PDB entry 1MRO | X-ray diffraction, 1.16 A resolution | chains B and E of the 6 polymer chains in the assembly

== Chain B (and E) ==
Name: Methyl-coenzyme M reductase
From: Methanothermobacter marburgensis str. Marburg
Notes: EC 1.8.-.-; chain E of this document is another copy of the same molecule, construct and numbering; everything in this record applies to it too
UniProtKB: P11560 (MCRB_METTM); residues 2-443 here correspond to UniProt positions 1-442 (UniProt number = residue number - 1)
Chain sequence (442 residues; row label = number of the first residue in the row):
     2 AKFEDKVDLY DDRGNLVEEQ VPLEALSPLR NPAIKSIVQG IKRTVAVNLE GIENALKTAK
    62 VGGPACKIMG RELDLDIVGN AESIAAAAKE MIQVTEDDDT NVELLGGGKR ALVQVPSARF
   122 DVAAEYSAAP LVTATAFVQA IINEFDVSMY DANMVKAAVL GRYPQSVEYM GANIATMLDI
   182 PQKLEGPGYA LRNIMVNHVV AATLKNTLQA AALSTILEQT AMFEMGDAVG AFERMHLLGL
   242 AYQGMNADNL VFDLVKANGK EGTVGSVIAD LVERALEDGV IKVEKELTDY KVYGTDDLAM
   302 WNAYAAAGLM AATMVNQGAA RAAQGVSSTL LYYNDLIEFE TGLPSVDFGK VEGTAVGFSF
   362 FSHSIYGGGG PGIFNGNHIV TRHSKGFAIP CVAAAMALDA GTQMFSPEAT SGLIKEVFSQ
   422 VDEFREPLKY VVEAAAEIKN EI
Ligand contacts:
  - 1-thioethanesulfonic acid (COM): F361, S365, Y367
  - factor 430 (F43): S365, I366, Y367
  - Coenzyme B (TP7): F361, F362, Y367, G368, G369, H379, I380, V381

== How chain B and chain E interact ==
Residue-residue contacts - 85 pairs, chain B then chain E:
  K3(B) - E91(E)  hydrogen bond (side chain-backbone)
  K3(B) - Q94(E)  hydrogen bond (side chain-backbone)
  P29(B) - V123(E)
  L30(B) - R120(E)
  L30(B) - V123(E)  hydrophobic
  R31(B) - V95(E)
  R31(B) - T96(E)
  K36(B) - D122(E)
  V39(B) - V123(E)  hydrophobic
  Q40(B) - D122(E)  hydrogen bond (side chain-backbone)
  K43(B) - A124(E)  hydrogen bond (side chain-backbone)
  K43(B) - A125(E)  hydrogen bond (side chain-backbone)
  M92(B) - V230(E)
  M92(B) - G231(E)
  V95(B) - R31(E)
  T96(B) - R31(E)
  R120(B) - L30(E)
  R120(B) - V230(E)
  D122(B) - K36(E)  salt bridge
  D122(B) - Q40(E)  hydrogen bond (backbone-side chain)
  V123(B) - P29(E)
  V123(B) - V39(E)
  V123(B) - T221(E)
  A124(B) - K43(E)  hydrogen bond (backbone-side chain)
  A124(B) - E225(E)
  A125(B) - K43(E)  hydrogen bond (backbone-side chain)
  A125(B) - E126(E)
  A125(B) - Y127(E)
  A125(B) - A191(E)  hydrophobic
  A125(B) - E225(E)  hydrogen bond (backbone-side chain)
  E126(B) - A125(E)
  E126(B) - E126(E)
  E126(B) - L185(E)
  E126(B) - P188(E)
  E126(B) - G189(E)  hydrogen bond (side chain-backbone)
  E126(B) - E225(E)  hydrogen bond (backbone-side chain)
  Y127(B) - A125(E)
  S128(B) - P188(E)
  S128(B) - G189(E)
  A129(B) - E225(E)
  L132(B) - P188(E)
  L132(B) - M226(E)
  T136(B) - G227(E)
  T136(B) - V230(E)
  Q140(B) - V230(E)  hydrogen bond (side chain-backbone)
  Q140(B) - G231(E)
  Q140(B) - A232(E)  hydrogen bond (side chain-backbone)
  Y164(B) - G187(E)
  Y164(B) - P188(E)
  Y170(B) - P188(E)
  Q183(B) - L185(E)  hydrogen bond (side chain-backbone)
  Q183(B) - E186(E)
  Q183(B) - G187(E)
  Q183(B) - P188(E)
  L185(B) - E126(E)
  L185(B) - P182(E)  hydrophobic
  L185(B) - Q183(E)  hydrogen bond (backbone-side chain)
  E186(B) - Q183(E)
  G187(B) - Y164(E)
  G187(B) - Q183(E)
  P188(B) - E126(E)
  P188(B) - S128(E)
  P188(B) - L132(E)
  P188(B) - Y164(E)
  P188(B) - Y170(E)
  P188(B) - Q183(E)
  G189(B) - E126(E)  hydrogen bond (backbone-side chain)
  G189(B) - S128(E)
  A191(B) - A125(E)  hydrophobic
  T221(B) - V123(E)
  F224(B) - V133(E)
  E225(B) - A124(E)
  E225(B) - A125(E)  hydrogen bond (side chain-backbone)
  E225(B) - E126(E)  hydrogen bond (side chain-backbone)
  E225(B) - A129(E)
  E225(B) - L132(E)
  M226(B) - L132(E)
  G227(B) - T136(E)
  V230(B) - M92(E)
  V230(B) - T136(E)
  V230(B) - Q140(E)  hydrogen bond (backbone-side chain)
  G231(B) - M92(E)
  G231(B) - Q140(E)
  A232(B) - Q140(E)  hydrogen bond (backbone-side chain)
  F233(B) - Q140(E)
Also at the interface, not in a pair above, chain B (47 interface residues in all): I35, V133, I181, P182, Y190, L192
Also at the interface, not in a pair above, chain E (48 interface residues in all): I35, I181, Y190, L192, F224, F233

== In short ==
47 residues of chain B face 48 of chain E across their interface, with 20 hydrogen bonds and 1 salt bridge.
Polar pairs include D122(B)-K36(E), K3(B)-E91(E) and K3(B)-Q94(E). Chain B binds Coenzyme B,
1-thioethanesulfonic acid and factor 430.
Chain B and chain E are both Methyl-coenzyme M reductase (Methanothermobacter marburgensis str. Marburg); the
structure, Methyl-coenzyme M reductase, was determined by X-ray diffraction.
